Entry 3IFT (X-ray diffraction, 2.00 A resolution); this record covers chain A.

[Chain A]
Protein: Glycine cleavage system H protein
From: Mycobacterium tuberculosis
Reference sequence: Q50607 (GCSH_MYCTU); numbering as in UniProt (aligned over 2-134)
Chain sequence (142 residues; each row starts with the number of its first residue; numbers below 1 keep their minus sign (Met-7 is residue -7)):
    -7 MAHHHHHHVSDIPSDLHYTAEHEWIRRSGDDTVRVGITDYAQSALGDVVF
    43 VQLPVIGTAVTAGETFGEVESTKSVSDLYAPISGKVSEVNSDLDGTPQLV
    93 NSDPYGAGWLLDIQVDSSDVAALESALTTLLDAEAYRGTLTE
Unresolved in the structure: -7 to -2
Differences from the reference sequence: expression tag (-7 to 1)
From the paper describing this entry:
  - post-translational modification sites: Lys65 (citing earlier work)

[In short]
From the paper: a modification site at Lys65.
Chain A is Glycine cleavage system H protein (Mycobacterium tuberculosis); the structure, Crystal structure of
glycine cleavage system protein H from Mycobacterium tuberculosis, using X-rays from the Compact ..., was
determined by X-ray diffraction together with 3HGB from the same study.
